PDB entry 7L89 | electron microscopy, 3.80 A resolution | chains F and D of the 8 polymer chains in the assembly

Chain F (and D):
Protein: BG505 SOSIP MD39 - gp41
From: Human immunodeficiency virus 1
Notes: chain D of this document is another copy of the same molecule, construct and numbering; everything in this record applies to it too
Sequence (146 residues; row label = number of the first residue in the row):
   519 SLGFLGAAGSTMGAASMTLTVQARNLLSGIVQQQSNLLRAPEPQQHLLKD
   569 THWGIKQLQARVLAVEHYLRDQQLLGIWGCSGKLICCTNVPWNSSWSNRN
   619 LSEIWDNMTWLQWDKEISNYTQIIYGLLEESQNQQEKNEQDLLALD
Not modelled in the structure: 547-568
Disulfides: Cys-598/Cys-604
Covalently attached groups: N-acetylglucosamine (NAG) linked to Asn-611, Asn-637

Interface between chain F and chain D:
Contacting residue pairs (26):
  His-570(F) / Thr-569(D)
  Ile-573(F) / Ile-573(D)  hydrophobic
  Ile-573(F) / Leu-576(D)  hydrophobic
  Leu-576(F) / Leu-576(D)  hydrophobic
  Gln-577(F) / Leu-576(D)
  Val-580(F) / Val-580(D)  hydrophobic
  Glu-584(F) / Arg-579(D)  salt bridge
  Leu-587(F) / Leu-545(D)  hydrophobic
  Leu-587(F) / Val-583(D)  hydrophobic
  Leu-587(F) / Leu-587(D)  hydrophobic
  Arg-588(F) / Leu-545(D)  hydrogen bond (side chain-backbone)
  Gln-591(F) / Ala-541(D)  hydrogen bond (side chain-backbone)
  Gln-591(F) / Leu-544(D)
  Gln-591(F) / Tyr-586(D)
  Gly-594(F) / Gly-600(D)
  Ile-595(F) / Arg-542(D)
  Glu-647(F) / Thr-538(D)  hydrogen bond
  Glu-647(F) / Arg-542(D)  salt bridge
  Asn-651(F) / Met-535(D)
  Glu-654(F) / Gly-600(D)
  Glu-654(F) / Lys-601(D)
  Glu-654(F) / Leu-602(D)  hydrogen bond (side chain-backbone)
  Glu-654(F) / Ile-603(D)  hydrogen bond (side chain-backbone)
  Gln-658(F) / Ile-603(D)
  Gln-658(F) / Cys-605(D)
  Leu-661(F) / Cys-605(D)  hydrophobic
Interface residues without a listed pair, chain F (20 interface residues in all): Leu-581, Val-583, Ser-599, Glu-657
Interface residues without a listed pair, chain D (20 interface residues in all): Ser-546

Summary:
Chain F and chain D each contribute 20 residues to their interface; the contacts include 5 hydrogen bonds and
2 salt bridges. Among the polar pairs are Glu-584(F)/Arg-579(D), Glu-647(F)/Arg-542(D) and
Arg-588(F)/Leu-545(D). N-acetylglucosamine is covalently linked to Asn-611(F) and Asn-637(F).
Both chains are BG505 SOSIP MD39 - gp41 (Human immunodeficiency virus 1). Entry 7L89 (BG505 SOSIP MD39 in
complex with the polyclonal Fab pAbC-4 from animal Rh.32034 (Wk26 time point)) was determined by electron
microscopy together with 7L7T, 7L7U, 7L85, 7L86, 7L87, 7L88 and 15 further entries from the same study.
